Entry 5DCA (X-ray diffraction, 2.80 A resolution); this record covers chains A and J.

[Chain A]
Protein: Pre-mRNA-splicing helicase BRR2
Organism: Saccharomyces cerevisiae (strain ATCC 204508 / S288c)
Notes: EC 3.6.4.13
UniProt: P32639 (BRR2_YEAST); residue numbers follow UniProt; this construct covers 113-192, 258-393, 420-1828, 1841-2163
Sequence (1948 residues; each row starts with the number of its first residue; note: 103 numbers in that range are skipped by the numbering (no residue carries them; nothing is unmodelled there)):
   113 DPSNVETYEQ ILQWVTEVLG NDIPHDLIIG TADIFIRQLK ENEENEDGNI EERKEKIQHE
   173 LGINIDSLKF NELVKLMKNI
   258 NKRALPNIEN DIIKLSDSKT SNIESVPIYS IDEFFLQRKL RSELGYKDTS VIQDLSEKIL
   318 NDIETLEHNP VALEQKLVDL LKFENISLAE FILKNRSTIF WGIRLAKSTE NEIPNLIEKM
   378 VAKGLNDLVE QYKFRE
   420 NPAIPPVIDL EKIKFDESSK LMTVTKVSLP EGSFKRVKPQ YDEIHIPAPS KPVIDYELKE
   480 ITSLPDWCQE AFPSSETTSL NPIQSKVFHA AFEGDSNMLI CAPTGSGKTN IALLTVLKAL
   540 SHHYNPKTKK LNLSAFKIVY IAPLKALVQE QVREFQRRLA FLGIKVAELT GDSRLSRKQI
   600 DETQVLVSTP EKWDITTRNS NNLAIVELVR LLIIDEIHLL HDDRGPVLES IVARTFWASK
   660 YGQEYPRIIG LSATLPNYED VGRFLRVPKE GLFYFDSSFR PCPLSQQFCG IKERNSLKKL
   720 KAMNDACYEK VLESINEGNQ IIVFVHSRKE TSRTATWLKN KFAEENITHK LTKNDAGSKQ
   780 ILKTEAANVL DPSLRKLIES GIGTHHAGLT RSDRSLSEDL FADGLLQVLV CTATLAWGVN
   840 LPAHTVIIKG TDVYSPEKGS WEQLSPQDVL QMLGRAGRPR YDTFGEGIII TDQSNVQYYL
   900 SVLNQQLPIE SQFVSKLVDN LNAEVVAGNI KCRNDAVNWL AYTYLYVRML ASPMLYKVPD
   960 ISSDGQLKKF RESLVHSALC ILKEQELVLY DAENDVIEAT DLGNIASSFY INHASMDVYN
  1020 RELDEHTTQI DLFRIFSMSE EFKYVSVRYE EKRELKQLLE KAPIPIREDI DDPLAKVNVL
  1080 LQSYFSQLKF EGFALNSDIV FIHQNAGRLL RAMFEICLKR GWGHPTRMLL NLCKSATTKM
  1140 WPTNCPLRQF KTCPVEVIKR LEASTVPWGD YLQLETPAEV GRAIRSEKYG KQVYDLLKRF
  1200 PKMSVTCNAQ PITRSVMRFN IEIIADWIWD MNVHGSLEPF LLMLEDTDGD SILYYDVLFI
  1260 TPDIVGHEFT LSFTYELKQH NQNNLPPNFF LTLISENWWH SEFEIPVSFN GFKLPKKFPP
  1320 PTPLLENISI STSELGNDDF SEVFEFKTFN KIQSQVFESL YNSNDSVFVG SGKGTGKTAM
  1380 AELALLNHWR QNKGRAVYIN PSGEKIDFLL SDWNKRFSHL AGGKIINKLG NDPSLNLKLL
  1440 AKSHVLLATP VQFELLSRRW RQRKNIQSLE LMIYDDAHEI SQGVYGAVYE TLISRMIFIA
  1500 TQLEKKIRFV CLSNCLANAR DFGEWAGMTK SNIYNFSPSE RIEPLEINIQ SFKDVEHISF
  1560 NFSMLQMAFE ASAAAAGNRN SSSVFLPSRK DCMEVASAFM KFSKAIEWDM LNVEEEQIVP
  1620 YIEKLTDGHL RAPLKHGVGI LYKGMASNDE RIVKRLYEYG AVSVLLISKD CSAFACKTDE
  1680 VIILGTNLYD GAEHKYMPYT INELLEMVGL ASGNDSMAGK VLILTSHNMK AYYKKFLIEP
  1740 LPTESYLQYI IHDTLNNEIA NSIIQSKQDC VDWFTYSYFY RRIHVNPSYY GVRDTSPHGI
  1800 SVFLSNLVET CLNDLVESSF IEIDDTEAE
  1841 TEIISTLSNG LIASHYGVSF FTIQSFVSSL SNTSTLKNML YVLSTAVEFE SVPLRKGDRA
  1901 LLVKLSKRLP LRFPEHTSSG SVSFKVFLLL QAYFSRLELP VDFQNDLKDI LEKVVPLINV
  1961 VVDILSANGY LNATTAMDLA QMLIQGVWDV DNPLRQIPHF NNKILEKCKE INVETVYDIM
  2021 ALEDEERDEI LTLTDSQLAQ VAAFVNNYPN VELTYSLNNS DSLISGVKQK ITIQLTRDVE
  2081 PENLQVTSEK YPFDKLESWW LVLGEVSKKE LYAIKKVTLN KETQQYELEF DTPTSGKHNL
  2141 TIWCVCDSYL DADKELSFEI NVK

[Chain J]
Protein: Pre-mRNA-splicing factor 8
Organism: Saccharomyces cerevisiae (strain ATCC 204508 / S288c)
UniProt: P33334 (PRP8_YEAST); residue numbers follow UniProt; this construct covers 2148-2398
Sequence (251 residues; numbered 2148 to 2398; the number before each row is that of its first residue):
  2148 SKNEWRKSAI ANTLLYLRLK NIYVSADDFV EEQNVYVLPK NLLKKFIEIS DVKIQVAAFI
  2208 YGMSAKDHPK VKEIKTVVLV PQLGHVGSVQ ISNIPDIGDL PDTEGLELLG WIHTQTEELK
  2268 FMAASEVATH SKLFADKKRD CIDISIFSTP GSVSLSAYNL TDEGYQWGEE NKDIMNVLSE
  2328 GFEPTFSTHA QLLLSDRITG NFIIPSGNVW NYTFMGTAFN QEGDYNFKYG IPLEFYNEMH
  2388 RPVHFLQFSE L

[Chain A / chain J interface]
Contacting residue pairs (53):
  H1025(A) - Y2163(J)
  T1027(A) - T2160(J)
  Q1028(A) - E2385(J)  hydrogen bond
  I1029(A) - I2157(J)  hydrophobic
  L1057(A) - F2395(J)
  E1059(A) - N2150(J)
  E1059(A) - R2153(J)
  K1060(A) - N2150(J)
  K1060(A) - F2395(J)
  A1061(A) - F2395(J)  hydrophobic
  P1062(A) - W2152(J)
  P1062(A) - R2388(J)  hydrogen bond (backbone-side chain)
  P1062(A) - H2391(J)
  P1062(A) - F2392(J)  hydrophobic
  P1062(A) - F2395(J)
  P1064(A) - W2152(J)
  P1064(A) - I2157(J)  hydrophobic
  I1065(A) - R2153(J)  hydrogen bond (backbone-side chain)
  R1066(A) - I2157(J)
  Q1081(A) - F2395(J)
  S1082(A) - F2395(J)
  S1085(A) - F2395(J)
  S1085(A) - S2396(J)
  L1087(A) - F2395(J)  hydrophobic
  L1087(A) - S2396(J)
  H1123(A) - E2381(J)  salt bridge
  N1130(A) - E2385(J)
  W1140(A) - F2392(J)  hydrophobic
  P1141(A) - E2385(J)
  T1142(A) - E2385(J)
  T1142(A) - M2386(J)
  T1142(A) - F2392(J)
  T1246(A) - G2347(J)
  T1246(A) - N2348(J)
  D1247(A) - N2188(J)  hydrogen bond
  D1247(A) - K2192(J)
  D1247(A) - I2378(J)
  G1248(A) - I2378(J)
  D1249(A) - K2191(J)  salt bridge
  D1249(A) - K2192(J)  salt bridge
  H1279(A) - D2343(J)
  H1279(A) - T2346(J)
  N1283(A) - R2344(J)
  P1286(A) - T2346(J)
  P1286(A) - N2348(J)
  N1287(A) - N2348(J)  hydrogen bond
  F1289(A) - G2377(J)
  F1289(A) - I2378(J)  hydrophobic
  E1303(A) - G2377(J)
  E1303(A) - I2378(J)
  S1307(A) - D2249(J)  hydrogen bond
  N1309(A) - D2249(J)  hydrogen bond
  R1792(A) - E2251(J)  salt bridge
Also at the interface, not in a pair above, chain A (40 interface residues in all): I1063, R1126, T1164, P1285, H1299, P1305
Also at the interface, not in a pair above, chain J (32 interface residues in all): A2156, E2195, M2362, Y2376, P2389, L2398

[In short]
Chain A and chain J form an interface of 40 and 32 residues respectively; the contacts include 7 hydrogen
bonds and 4 salt bridges. Polar pairs include H1123(A)-E2381(J), D1249(A)-K2191(J) and D1249(A)-K2192(J).
Here chain A is Pre-mRNA-splicing helicase BRR2 and chain J is Pre-mRNA-splicing factor 8, both from
Saccharomyces cerevisiae (strain ATCC 204508 / S288c). Entry 5DCA (Crystal structure of yeast full length Brr2
in complex with Prp8 Jab1 domain) was determined by X-ray diffraction.
